6XLA - chains G and T of the 4 polymer chains in the assembly; structure by electron microscopy, 3.10 A resolution.

== Chain G ==
Name: MerR family transcriptional regulator EcmrR
Organism: Escherichia coli
Amino-acid sequence (268 residues; numbered 2 to 269; the number before each row is that of its first residue):
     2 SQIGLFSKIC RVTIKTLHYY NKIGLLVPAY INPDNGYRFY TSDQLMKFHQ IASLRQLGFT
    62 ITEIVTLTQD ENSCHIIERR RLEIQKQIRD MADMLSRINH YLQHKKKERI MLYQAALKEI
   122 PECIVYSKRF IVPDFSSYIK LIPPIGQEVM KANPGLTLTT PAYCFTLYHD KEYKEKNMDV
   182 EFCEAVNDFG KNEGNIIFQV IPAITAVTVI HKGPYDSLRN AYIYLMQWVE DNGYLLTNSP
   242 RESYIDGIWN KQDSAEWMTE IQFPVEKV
Residues lining bound ligands: tetraphenylantimonium ion (118): Tyr127, Ile140, Ile143, Gly147, Ala163, Cys165, Phe183, Glu185, Tyr245, Trp250

== Chain T ==
Molecule: synthetic template strand DNA
Sequence (54 nucleotides; row label = number of the first residue in the row):
     1 CGCCGCGTCA GACTCGTAGG AATCTAAACC CTCCCCTTAG GGGAGGGTCA AGGC
Not modelled in the structure: 1-26, 50-54

== Interface between chain G and chain T ==
Residue-residue contacts (12; chain G residue first):
  Gln3(G) - DC29(T)  phosphate contact
  Gln3(G) - DC30(T)  phosphate contact
  Ile4(G) - DC30(T)  phosphate contact
  Ile4(G) - DC31(T)  phosphate contact
  Gly5(G) - DC30(T)  hydrogen bond to the phosphate
  His19(G) - DC31(T)  salt bridge to the phosphate
  His19(G) - DT32(T)  base contact
  Gly37(G) - DC31(T)  sugar contact
  Tyr38(G) - DC30(T)  phosphate contact
  Tyr38(G) - DC31(T)  phosphate contact
  Arg39(G) - DC31(T)  salt bridge to the phosphate
  Arg39(G) - DT32(T)  salt bridge to the phosphate
Also at the interface, not in a pair above, chain G (10 interface residues in all): Ile15, Lys16, Asn36
Also at the interface, not in a pair above, chain T (5 interface residues in all): DC33

== In short ==
10 residues of chain G and 5 residues of chain T are in contact, with 1 hydrogen bond and 3 salt bridges.
Polar pairs include Gly5(G)-DC30(T), His19(G)-DC31(T) and Arg39(G)-DC31(T). Ligands of chain G:
tetraphenylantimonium ion.
Chain G is MerR family transcriptional regulator EcmrR (Escherichia coli) and chain T is synthetic template
strand DNA; the structure, Cryo-EM structure of EcmrR-DNA complex in EcmrR-RPitc-3nt, was determined by
electron microscopy together with 6XL5, 6XL6, 6XL9, 6XLJ, 6XLK, 6XLL, 6XLM and 6XLN from the same study.
